6C6T - chains B and J of the 9 polymer chains in the assembly; structure by electron microscopy, 3.50 A resolution.

# Chain B
Molecule: 29-nt DNA strand
Sequence (29 nucleotides; each row starts with the number of its first residue):
     1 GGGTATTCGC CGTGTACCTC TCGCAGCCC

# Chain J
Name: DNA-directed RNA polymerase subunit beta'
Source organism: Escherichia coli (strain K12)
Notes: EC 2.7.7.6
UniProt: P0A8T7 (RPOC_ECOLI); numbering as in UniProt (aligned over 1-1407)
Sequence (1407 residues; row label = number of the first residue in the row):
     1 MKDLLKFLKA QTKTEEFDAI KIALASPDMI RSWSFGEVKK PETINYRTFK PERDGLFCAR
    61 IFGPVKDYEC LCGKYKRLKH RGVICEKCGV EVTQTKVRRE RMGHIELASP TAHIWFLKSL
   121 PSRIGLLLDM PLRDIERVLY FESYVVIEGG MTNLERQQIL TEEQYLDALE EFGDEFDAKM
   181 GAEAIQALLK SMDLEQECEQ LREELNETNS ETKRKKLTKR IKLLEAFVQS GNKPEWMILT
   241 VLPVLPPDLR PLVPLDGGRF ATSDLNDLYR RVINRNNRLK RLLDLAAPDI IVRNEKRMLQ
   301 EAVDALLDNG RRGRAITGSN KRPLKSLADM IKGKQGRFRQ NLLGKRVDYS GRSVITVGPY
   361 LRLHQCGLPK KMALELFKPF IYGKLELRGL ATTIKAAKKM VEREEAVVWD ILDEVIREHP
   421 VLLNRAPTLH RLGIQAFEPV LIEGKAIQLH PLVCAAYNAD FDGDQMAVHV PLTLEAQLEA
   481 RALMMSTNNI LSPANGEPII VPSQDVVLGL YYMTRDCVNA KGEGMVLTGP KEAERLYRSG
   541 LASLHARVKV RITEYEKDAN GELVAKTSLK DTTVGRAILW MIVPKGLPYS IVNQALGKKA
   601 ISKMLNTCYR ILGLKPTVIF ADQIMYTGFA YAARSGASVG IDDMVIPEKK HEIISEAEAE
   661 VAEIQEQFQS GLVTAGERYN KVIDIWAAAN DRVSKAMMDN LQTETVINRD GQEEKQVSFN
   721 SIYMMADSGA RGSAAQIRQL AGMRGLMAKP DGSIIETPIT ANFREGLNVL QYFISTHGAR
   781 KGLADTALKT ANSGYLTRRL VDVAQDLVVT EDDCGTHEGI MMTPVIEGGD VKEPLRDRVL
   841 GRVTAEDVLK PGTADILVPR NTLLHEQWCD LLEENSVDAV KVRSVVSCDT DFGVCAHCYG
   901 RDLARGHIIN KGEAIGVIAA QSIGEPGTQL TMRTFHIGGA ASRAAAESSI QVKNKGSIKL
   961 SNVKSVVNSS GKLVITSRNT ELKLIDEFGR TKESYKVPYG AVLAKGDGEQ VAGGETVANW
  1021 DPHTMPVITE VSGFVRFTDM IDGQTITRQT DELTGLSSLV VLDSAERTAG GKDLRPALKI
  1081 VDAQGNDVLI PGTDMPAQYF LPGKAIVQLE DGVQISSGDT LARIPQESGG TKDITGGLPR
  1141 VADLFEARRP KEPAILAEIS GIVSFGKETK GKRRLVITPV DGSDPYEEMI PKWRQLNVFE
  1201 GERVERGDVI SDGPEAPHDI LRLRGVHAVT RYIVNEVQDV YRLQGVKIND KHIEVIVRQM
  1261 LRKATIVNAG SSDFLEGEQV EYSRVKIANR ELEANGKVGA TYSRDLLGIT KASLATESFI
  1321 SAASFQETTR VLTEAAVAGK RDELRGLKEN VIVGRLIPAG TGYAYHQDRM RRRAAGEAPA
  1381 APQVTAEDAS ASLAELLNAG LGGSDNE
Unresolved in the structure: 1-15, 934-947, 1127-1135, 1374-1407
Ion coordination: Zn2+ site 1: Cys70, Cys72, Cys85; Mg2+: Asp460, Asp462 (shared with 1 residue of chain R); Zn2+ site 2: Cys814, Cys888, Cys895, Cys898

# Chain B / chain J interface
Pairs across the interface - 24 pairs, chain B then chain J:
  DG2(B) with Ser210(J), hydrogen bond to the phosphate
  DT4(B) with Lys1172(J), hydrogen bond to the phosphate; Met1189(J), phosphate contact
  DA5(B) with Lys1172(J), salt bridge to the phosphate
  DC10(B) with Arg311(J), phosphate contact
  DC11(B) with Arg311(J), salt bridge to the phosphate; Glu1327(J), phosphate contact
  DG12(B) with Tyr795(J), phosphate contact; Gln1326(J), sugar contact; Glu1327(J), phosphate contact
  DT13(B) with Arg339(J), salt bridge to the phosphate; Tyr795(J), sugar contact
  DG14(B) with Lys334(J), salt bridge to the phosphate; Thr790(J), base contact; Ala791(J), sugar contact
  DT15(B) with Lys334(J), salt bridge to the phosphate; Arg339(J), salt bridge to the phosphate; Pro427(J), base contact
  DA16(B) with Arg352(J), sugar contact; Ala426(J), sugar contact
  DC17(B) with Arg346(J), salt bridge to the phosphate; Arg352(J), sugar contact
  DG23(B) with Leu255(J), base contact
  DC24(B) with Arg259(J), salt bridge to the phosphate
Other interface residues (no listed pair), chain B (14 interface residues in all): DG3
Other interface residues (no listed pair), chain J (24 interface residues in all): Leu120, Glu211, Lys213, Gly318, Lys332, Gly794, Gly1171

# In short
14 residues of chain B face 24 of chain J across their interface; the contacts include 2 hydrogen bonds and 8
salt bridges. Polar pairs include DG2(B)-Ser210(J), DT4(B)-Lys1172(J) and DA5(B)-Lys1172(J). Asp460(J) and
Asp462(J) coordinate Mg2+. Cys70(J), Cys72(J) and Cys85(J) form the Zn2+ site 1.
Chain B is a 29-nt DNA strand and chain J is DNA-directed RNA polymerase subunit beta' (Escherichia coli
(strain K12)); the structure, CryoEM structure of E.coli RNA polymerase elongation complex bound with RfaH,
was determined by electron microscopy together with 6C6S and 6C6U from the same study.
